Entry 7T3L (electron microscopy, 3.60 A resolution); this record covers chains a and Q of the 28 polymer chains in the assembly.

== Chain a ==
Molecule: CRISPR-associated protein Csy1
UniProtKB: Q02ML9 (CSY1_PSEAB); residues 1-434 here = UniProt positions 1-434
Sequence (434 residues; numbered 1 to 434; the number before each row is that of its first residue):
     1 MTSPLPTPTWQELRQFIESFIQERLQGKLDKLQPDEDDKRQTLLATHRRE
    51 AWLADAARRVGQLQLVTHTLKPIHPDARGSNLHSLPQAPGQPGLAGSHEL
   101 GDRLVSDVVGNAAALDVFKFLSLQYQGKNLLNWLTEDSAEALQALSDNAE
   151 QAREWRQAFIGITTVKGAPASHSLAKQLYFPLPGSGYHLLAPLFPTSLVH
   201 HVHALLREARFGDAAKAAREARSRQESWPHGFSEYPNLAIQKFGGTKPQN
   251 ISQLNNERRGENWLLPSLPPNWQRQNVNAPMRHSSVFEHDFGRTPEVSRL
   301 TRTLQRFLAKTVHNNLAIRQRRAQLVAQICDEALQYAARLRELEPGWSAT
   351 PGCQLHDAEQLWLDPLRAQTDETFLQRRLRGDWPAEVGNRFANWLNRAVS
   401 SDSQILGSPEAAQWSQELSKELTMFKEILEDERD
Disordered / not traced: 1-7

== Chain Q ==
Molecule: 21-nt DNA strand
Sequence (21 nucleotides; numbered 7 to 27; the number before each row is that of its first residue):
     7 CCCCCCCCCCCCCCCCCCCCC
Disordered / not traced: 16-27

== Interface between chain a and chain Q ==
Pairs across the interface (7):
  Gly110(a) with DC13(Q), phosphate contact
  Asn111(a) with DC13(Q), hydrogen bond to the phosphate; DC14(Q), hydrogen bond to the phosphate
  Ala112(a) with DC13(Q), phosphate contact
  Lys247(a) with DC11(Q), salt bridge to the phosphate; DC12(Q), salt bridge to the phosphate
  Asn250(a) with DC12(Q), hydrogen bond to the phosphate
Interface residues without a listed pair, chain a (6 interface residues in all): Gln62

== In short ==
6 residues of chain a face 4 of chain Q across their interface; the contacts include 3 hydrogen bonds and 2
salt bridges. Polar contacts include Asn111(a)-DC13(Q), Asn111(a)-DC14(Q) and Asn250(a)-DC12(Q).
Chain a is CRISPR-associated protein Csy1 and chain Q is a 21-nt DNA strand; the structure, Cryo-EM structure
of Csy-AcrIF24-DNA dimer, was determined by electron microscopy (same publication as 7T3J, 7T3K, 7TAW and
7TAX).
